PDB entry 7NNU | electron microscopy, 2.70 A resolution | chains B and D of the 4 polymer chains in the assembly

Chain B:
Name: Energy-coupling factor transporter ATP-binding protein EcfA2
From: Lactobacillus delbrueckii subsp. bulgaricus (strain ATCC 11842 / DSM 20081 / JCM 1002 / NBRC 13953 / NCIMB 11778)
Notes: EC 3.6.3.-
UniProt: Q1GBI9 (ECFA2_LACDA); numbering as in UniProt (aligned over 1-287)
Chain sequence (287 residues; numbered 1 to 287; the number before each row is that of its first residue):
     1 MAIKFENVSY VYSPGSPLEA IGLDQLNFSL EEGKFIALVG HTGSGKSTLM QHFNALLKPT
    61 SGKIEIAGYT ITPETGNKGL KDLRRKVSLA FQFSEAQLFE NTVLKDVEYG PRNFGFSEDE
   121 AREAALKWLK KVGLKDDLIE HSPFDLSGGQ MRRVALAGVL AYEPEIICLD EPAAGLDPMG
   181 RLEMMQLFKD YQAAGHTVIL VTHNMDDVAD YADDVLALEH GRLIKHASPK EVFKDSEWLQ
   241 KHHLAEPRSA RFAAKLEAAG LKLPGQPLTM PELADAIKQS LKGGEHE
Unresolved in the structure: 1, 13-20, 283-287
Swiss-Prot annotation at these positions:
  - binding site (ATP): Gly40 to Ser47

Chain D:
Name: Energy-coupling factor transporter transmembrane protein EcfT
From: Lactobacillus delbrueckii subsp. bulgaricus (strain ATCC 11842 / DSM 20081 / JCM 1002 / NBRC 13953 / NCIMB 11778)
UniProt: Q1GBI8 (Q1GBI8_LACDA); residue numbers follow UniProt; this construct covers 1-265
Chain sequence (265 residues; each row starts with the number of its first residue):
     1 MSKIIIGRYL PGTTFVYRVD PRAKLLTTFY FIIMIFLANN WVSYLVISIF GLAYVFATGL
    61 KARVFWDGVK PMIWMIVFTS LLQTFFMAGG KVYWHWWIFT LSSEGLINGL YVFIRFAMII
   121 LVSTVMTVTT KPLEIADAME WMLTPLKLFK VNVGMISLVI SIALRFVPTL FDQTVKIMNA
   181 QRSRGADFND GGLVKRAKSV VPMLVPLFID SLEVALDLST AMESRGYKGS EGRTRYRILE
   241 WSKVDLIPVA YCLLLTILMI TTRKH
Unresolved in the structure: 1-4
Reported in the primary citation:
  - conformationally variable residues (domain motion): Pro71

Interface between chain B and chain D:
Pairs across the interface (36; chain B residue first):
  Gln51(B) with Asn179(D), hydrogen bond
  Asn54(B) with Ser183(D)
  Leu56(B) with Asn179(D); Ser183(D)
  Arg84(B) with Arg182(D); Ser183(D)
  Phe91(B) with Lys176(D); Asn179(D); Ala180(D), hydrophobic; Ser183(D)
  Gln92(B) with Lys176(D), hydrogen bond (backbone-side chain)
  Ala96(B) with Pro206(D)
  Gln97(B) with Ala180(D); Gln181(D), hydrogen bond (backbone-side chain); Arg184(D), hydrogen bond (backbone-side chain)
  Phe99(B) with Gln181(D); Arg184(D); Pro202(D), hydrophobic; Val205(D), hydrophobic; Pro206(D)
  Asp106(B) with Arg184(D), salt bridge
  Tyr109(B) with Gln181(D); Arg184(D); Ala186(D); Pro202(D)
  Gly110(B) with Arg184(D)
  Asn113(B) with Arg184(D), hydrogen bond (side chain-backbone); Gly185(D); Ala186(D)
  Phe114(B) with Ser183(D); Arg184(D); Gly185(D)
  Phe144(B) with Val205(D), hydrophobic; Ile209(D), hydrophobic
  Tyr162(B) with Ser183(D); Arg184(D)
Also at the interface, not in a pair above, chain B (19 interface residues in all): Leu89, Leu98, Gly158
Also at the interface, not in a pair above, chain D (15 interface residues in all): Gln173, Val201

Summary:
19 residues of chain B face 15 of chain D across their interface; the contacts include 5 hydrogen bonds and 1
salt bridge. Polar contacts include Asp106(B)-Arg184(D), Gln51(B)-Asn179(D) and Gln92(B)-Lys176(D). UniProt
lists 8 ATP-binding residues on chain B. From the paper: conformational variability at Pro71(D).
Here chain B is Energy-coupling factor transporter ATP-binding protein EcfA2 and chain D is Energy-coupling
factor transporter transmembrane protein EcfT, both from Lactobacillus delbrueckii subsp. bulgaricus (strain
ATCC 11842 / DSM 20081 / JCM 1002 / NBRC 13953 / NCIMB 11778). Entry 7NNU (Cryo-EM structure of the
folate-specific ECF transporter complex in MSP2N2 lipid nanodiscs) was determined by electron microscopy
together with 7NNT from the same study.
